Entry 4C3H (X-ray diffraction, 3.27 A resolution); this record covers chains A and F of the 14 polymer chains in the assembly.

Chain A:
Protein: DNA-directed RNA polymerase I subunit RPA190
From: Saccharomyces cerevisiae
Notes: EC 2.7.7.6
UniProt: P10964 (RPA1_YEAST); residues 1-1664 here = UniProt positions 1-1664
Chain sequence (1664 residues; each row starts with the number of its first residue):
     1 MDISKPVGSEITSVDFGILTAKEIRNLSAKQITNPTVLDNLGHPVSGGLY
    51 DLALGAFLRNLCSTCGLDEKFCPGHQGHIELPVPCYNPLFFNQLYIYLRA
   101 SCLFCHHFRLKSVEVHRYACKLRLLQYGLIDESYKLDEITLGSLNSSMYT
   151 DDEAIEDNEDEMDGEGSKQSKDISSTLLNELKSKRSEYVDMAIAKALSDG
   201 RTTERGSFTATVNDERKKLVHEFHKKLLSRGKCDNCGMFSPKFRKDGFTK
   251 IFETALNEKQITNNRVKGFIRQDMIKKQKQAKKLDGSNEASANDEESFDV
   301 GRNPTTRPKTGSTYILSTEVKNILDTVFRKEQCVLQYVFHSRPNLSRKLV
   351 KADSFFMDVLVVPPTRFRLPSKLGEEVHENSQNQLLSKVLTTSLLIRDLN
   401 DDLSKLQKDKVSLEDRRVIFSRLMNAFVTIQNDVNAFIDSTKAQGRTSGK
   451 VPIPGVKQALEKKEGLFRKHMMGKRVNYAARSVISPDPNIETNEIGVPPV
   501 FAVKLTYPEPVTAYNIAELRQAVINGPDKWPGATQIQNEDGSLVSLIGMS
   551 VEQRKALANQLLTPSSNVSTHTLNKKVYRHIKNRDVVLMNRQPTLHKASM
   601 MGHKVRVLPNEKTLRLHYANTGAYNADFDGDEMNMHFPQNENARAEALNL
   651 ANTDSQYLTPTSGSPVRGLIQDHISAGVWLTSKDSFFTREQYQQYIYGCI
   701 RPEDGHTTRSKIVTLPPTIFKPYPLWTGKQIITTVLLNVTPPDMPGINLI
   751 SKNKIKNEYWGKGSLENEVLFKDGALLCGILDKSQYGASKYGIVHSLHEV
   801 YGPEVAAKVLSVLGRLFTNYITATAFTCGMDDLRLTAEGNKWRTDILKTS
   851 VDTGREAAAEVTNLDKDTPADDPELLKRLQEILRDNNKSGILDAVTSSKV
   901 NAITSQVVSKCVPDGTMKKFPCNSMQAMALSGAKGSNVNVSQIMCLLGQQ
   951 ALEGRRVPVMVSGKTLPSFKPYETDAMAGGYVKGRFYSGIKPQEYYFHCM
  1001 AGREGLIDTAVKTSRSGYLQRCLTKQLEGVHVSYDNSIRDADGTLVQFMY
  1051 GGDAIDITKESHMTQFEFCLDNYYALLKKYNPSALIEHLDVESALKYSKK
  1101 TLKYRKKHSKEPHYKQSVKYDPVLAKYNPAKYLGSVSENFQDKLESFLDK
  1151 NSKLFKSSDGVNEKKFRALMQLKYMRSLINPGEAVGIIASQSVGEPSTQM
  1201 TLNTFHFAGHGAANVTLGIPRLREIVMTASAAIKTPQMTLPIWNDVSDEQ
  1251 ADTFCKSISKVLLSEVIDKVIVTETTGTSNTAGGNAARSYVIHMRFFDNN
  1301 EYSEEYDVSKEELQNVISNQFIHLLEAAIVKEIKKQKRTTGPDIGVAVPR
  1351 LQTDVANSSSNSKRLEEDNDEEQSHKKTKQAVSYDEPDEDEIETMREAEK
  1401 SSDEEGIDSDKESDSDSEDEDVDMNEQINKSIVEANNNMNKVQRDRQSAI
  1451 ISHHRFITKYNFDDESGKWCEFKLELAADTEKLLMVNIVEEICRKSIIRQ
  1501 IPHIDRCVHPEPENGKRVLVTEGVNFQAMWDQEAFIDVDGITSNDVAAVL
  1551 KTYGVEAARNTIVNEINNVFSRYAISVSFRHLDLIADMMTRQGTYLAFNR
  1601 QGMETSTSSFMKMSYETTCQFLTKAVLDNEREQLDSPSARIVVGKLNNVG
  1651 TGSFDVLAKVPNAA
Not modelled in the structure: 142-171, 276-311, 407-409, 448-450, 1154-1159, 1206-1213, 1279-1286, 1353-1360, 1400-1437, 1664
Swiss-Prot annotation at these positions:
  - region: Pro992 to Glu1004 (Bridging helix)
  - binding site (Zn(2+)): Cys62, Cys65, Cys72, His75, Cys102, Cys105, Cys233, Cys236
  - binding site (Mg(2+)): Asp627, Asp629, Asp631
  - modified residue (Phosphoserine): Ser889, Ser1636

Chain F:
Protein: DNA-directed RNA polymerases I, II, and III subunit rpabc 2
From: Saccharomyces cerevisiae
UniProt: P20435 (RPAB2_YEAST); numbering as in UniProt (aligned over 1-155)
Chain sequence (155 residues; numbered 1 to 155; the number before each row is that of its first residue):
     1 MSDYEEAFNDGNENFEDFDVEHFSDEETYEEKPQFKDGETTDANGKTIVT
    51 GGNGPEDFQQHEQIRRKTLKEKAIPKDQRATTPYMTKYERARILGTRALQ
   101 ISMNAPVFVDLEGETDPLRIAMKELAEKKIPLVIRRYLPDGSFEDWSVEE
   151 LIVDL
Not modelled in the structure: 1-54, 155
Swiss-Prot annotation at these positions:
  - region: Leu111 to Leu132 (Leucine-zipper)
  - modified residue: Ser24 (Phosphoserine)

Interface between chain A and chain F:
Contacting residue pairs - 87 pairs, chain A then chain F:
  Ile3(A) - Ser102(F)
  Ile3(A) - Met103(F)  hydrophobic
  Ser4(A) - Met103(F)
  Pro510(A) - Ser102(F)
  Thr512(A) - Ser102(F)
  Thr512(A) - Asn104(F)
  Tyr514(A) - Ile101(F)
  Tyr514(A) - Ser102(F)
  Tyr514(A) - Leu111(F)  hydrophobic
  Tyr514(A) - Glu114(F)
  Tyr514(A) - Thr115(F)
  Tyr514(A) - Pro117(F)
  Glu518(A) - Thr115(F)  hydrogen bond
  Asn574(A) - Ser102(F)  hydrogen bond (side chain-backbone)
  Asn574(A) - Met103(F)
  Asn574(A) - Asn104(F)
  Lys576(A) - Met103(F)
  Arg584(A) - Asp116(F)  salt bridge
  Lys604(A) - Arg119(F)
  Glu641(A) - Gly95(F)
  Glu641(A) - Ala98(F)
  Glu641(A) - Leu99(F)
  Glu641(A) - Leu118(F)
  Asn642(A) - Arg92(F)
  Asn642(A) - Gly95(F)
  Asn642(A) - Thr96(F)  hydrogen bond (side chain-backbone)
  Asn642(A) - Leu99(F)
  Arg644(A) - Asp116(F)  salt bridge
  Ala645(A) - Ala91(F)
  Ala645(A) - Gly95(F)
  Ala645(A) - Leu118(F)  hydrophobic
  Leu648(A) - Leu118(F)  hydrophobic
  Asn649(A) - Arg90(F)  hydrogen bond
  Leu650(A) - Lys87(F)
  Leu650(A) - Tyr88(F)  hydrophobic
  Leu650(A) - Ala91(F)  hydrophobic
  Ser1033(A) - Pro139(F)
  Tyr1034(A) - Thr81(F)
  Tyr1034(A) - Glu89(F)  hydrogen bond
  Tyr1034(A) - Arg136(F)
  Tyr1034(A) - Tyr137(F)
  Tyr1034(A) - Leu138(F)  hydrophobic
  Asp1035(A) - Leu138(F)
  Arg1039(A) - Pro139(F)
  Ala1084(A) - Ile152(F)
  Leu1085(A) - Tyr84(F)
  Leu1085(A) - Ile152(F)  hydrophobic
  His1088(A) - Pro83(F)
  His1088(A) - Glu150(F)
  Asn1128(A) - Ala80(F)
  Ala1130(A) - Thr82(F)
  Ala1130(A) - Pro83(F)
  Lys1131(A) - Arg79(F)
  Lys1131(A) - Ala80(F)
  Lys1131(A) - Thr81(F)  hydrogen bond (side chain-backbone)
  Met1175(A) - Tyr84(F)  hydrophobic
  Arg1176(A) - Tyr84(F)  hydrogen bond
  Arg1176(A) - Asp154(F)  salt bridge
  Asn1180(A) - Thr86(F)
  Asn1180(A) - Lys87(F)  hydrogen bond (side chain-backbone)
  Asn1180(A) - Tyr88(F)
  Pro1181(A) - Thr86(F)
  Pro1181(A) - Tyr88(F)
  Glu1183(A) - Lys87(F)  salt bridge
  Glu1183(A) - Tyr88(F)  hydrogen bond
  Gly1650(A) - Tyr88(F)
  Thr1651(A) - Tyr88(F)
  Thr1651(A) - Arg92(F)  hydrogen bond (backbone-side chain)
  Phe1654(A) - Tyr88(F)
  Phe1654(A) - Glu89(F)
  Phe1654(A) - Arg92(F)  hydrogen bond (backbone-side chain)
  Phe1654(A) - Ile134(F)  hydrophobic
  Phe1654(A) - Arg135(F)
  Asp1655(A) - Val133(F)
  Asp1655(A) - Ile134(F)
  Asp1655(A) - Arg135(F)  hydrogen bond (backbone-backbone)
  Asp1655(A) - Tyr137(F)  hydrogen bond
  Val1656(A) - Arg92(F)
  Val1656(A) - Leu132(F)  hydrophobic
  Val1656(A) - Val133(F)
  Val1656(A) - Ile134(F)  hydrophobic
  Leu1657(A) - Leu132(F)
  Leu1657(A) - Val133(F)  hydrogen bond (backbone-backbone)
  Leu1657(A) - Arg135(F)
  Ala1658(A) - Pro131(F)
  Ala1658(A) - Leu132(F)  hydrophobic
  Lys1659(A) - Pro131(F)  hydrogen bond (backbone-backbone)
Interface residues without a listed pair, chain A (52 interface residues in all): Glu509, Val511, Ala513, Asn515, Asn640, Gly1043, Asp1056, Asn1081, Gly1182, Leu1646, Gly1652, Ser1653
Interface residues without a listed pair, chain F (45 interface residues in all): Gln100, Ile120, Asp145, Trp146, Ser147

In short:
Chain A and chain F form an interface of 52 and 45 residues respectively, with 15 hydrogen bonds and 4 salt
bridges. Polar pairs include Arg584(A)-Asp116(F), Arg644(A)-Asp116(F) and Arg1176(A)-Asp154(F). From UniProt:
8 Zn2+-binding residues and 3 Mg2+-binding residues on chain A.
Here chain A is DNA-directed RNA polymerase I subunit RPA190 and chain F is DNA-directed RNA polymerases I,
II, and III subunit rpabc 2, both from Saccharomyces cerevisiae. Entry 4C3H (Structure of 14-subunit RNA
polymerase I at 3.27 A resolution, crystal form C2-93) was determined by X-ray diffraction (same publication
as 4C3I and 4C3J).
